PDB entry 9BTY | X-ray diffraction, 2.85 A resolution | chains C and E of the 8 polymer chains in the assembly

[Chain C]
Name: Major histocompatibility complex class I-related gene protein
Organism: Homo sapiens
Reference sequence: Q95460 (HMR1_HUMAN); residues 1-270 here correspond to UniProt positions 23-292 (UniProt number = residue number + 22)
Sequence (271 residues; row label = number of the first residue in the row; numbering starts at 0):
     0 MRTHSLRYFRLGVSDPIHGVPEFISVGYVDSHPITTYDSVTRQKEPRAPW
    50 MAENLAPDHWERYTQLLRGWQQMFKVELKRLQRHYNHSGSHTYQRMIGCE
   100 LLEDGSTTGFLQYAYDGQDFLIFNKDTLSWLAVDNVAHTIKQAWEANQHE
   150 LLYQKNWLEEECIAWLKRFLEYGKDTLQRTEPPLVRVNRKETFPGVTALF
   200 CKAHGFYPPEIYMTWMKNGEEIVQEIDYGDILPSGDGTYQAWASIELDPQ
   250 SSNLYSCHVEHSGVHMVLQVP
Disordered / not traced: 247-251
Construct notes: initiating methionine (0); conflict Ser-261 (Cys283 in Q95460)
Curated features (UniProtKB/Swiss-Prot):
  - binding site (5-(2-oxoethylideneamino)-6-(D-ribitylamino)uracil): Arg-9, Ser-24, Lys-43, Arg-94, Tyr-152, Gln-153
  - binding site (5-(2-oxopropylideneamino)-6-(D-ribitylamino)uracil): Arg-9, Ser-24, Lys-43, Arg-94, Tyr-152, Gln-153
  - binding site (7-hydroxy-6-methyl-8-(1-D-ribityl)lumazine): Arg-9, Ser-24, Lys-43, Arg-94, Tyr-152, Gln-153
  - binding site (8-(9H-purin-6-yl)-2-oxa-8-azabicyclo[3.3.1]nona-3,6-diene-4,6-dicarbaldehyde): Arg-9, Lys-43, His-58, Arg-94
  - binding site (2-amino-4-oxopteridine-6-carbaldehyde): Lys-43
  - binding site (pyridoxal): Lys-43
  - glycosylation: Asn-85 (N-linked (GlcNAc...) asparagine)
Disulfide bonds: Cys-98/Cys-161, Cys-200/Cys-256
Covalently attached groups: 3,4-dimethoxybenzaldehyde (XIK) linked to Lys-43
Ligand contacts: 3,4-dimethoxybenzaldehyde (XIK): Tyr-7, Arg-9, Ser-24, Val-25, Tyr-62, Leu-66, Trp-69, Arg-94, Ile-96
What the authors report for this chain:
  - binding site for 3,4-dimethoxybenzaldehyde: Tyr-7, Arg-9, Ser-24, Lys-43, Tyr-62, Trp-69, Arg-94

[Chain E]
Name: Human TCR TRBV6-1_BETA
Organism: Homo sapiens
Sequence (246 residues; row label = number of the first residue in the row; numbering starts at 0):
     0 MNAGVTQTPKFQVLKTGQSMTLQCAQDMNHNSMYWYRQDPGMGLRLIYYS
    50 ASEGTTDKGEVPNGYNVSRLNKREFSLRLESAAPSQTSVYFCASSVWTGE
   100 GSGELFFGEGSRLTVLEDLKNVFPPEVAVFEPSEAEISHTQKATLVCLAT
   150 GFYPDHVELSWWVNGKEVHSGVCTDPQPLKEQPALNDSRYALSSRLRVSA
   200 TFWQNPRNHFRCQVQFYGLSENDEWTQDRAKPVTQIVSAEAWGRAD
Disordered / not traced: 0-2, 245
Disulfide bonds: Cys-23/Cys-91, Cys-146/Cys-211

[Chain C / chain E interface]
Pairs across the interface - 19 pairs, chain C then chain E:
  Arg-41(C) / Gly-53(E)
  Glu-60(C) / Lys-57(E)  salt bridge
  Arg-61(C) / Tyr-48(E)  hydrogen bond
  Gln-64(C) / Tyr-48(E)
  Gln-64(C) / Ala-50(E)
  Gln-64(C) / Thr-54(E)  hydrogen bond
  Gln-64(C) / Thr-55(E)
  Gln-64(C) / Asp-56(E)
  Leu-65(C) / Thr-97(E)
  Arg-67(C) / Thr-54(E)
  Gly-68(C) / Ser-51(E)
  Trp-69(C) / Gly-98(E)
  Met-72(C) / Trp-96(E)  hydrophobic
  His-148(C) / Ser-101(E)
  Glu-149(C) / Glu-99(E)
  Glu-149(C) / Gly-100(E)
  Glu-149(C) / Ser-101(E)  hydrogen bond (side chain-backbone)
  Tyr-152(C) / Gly-98(E)
  Tyr-152(C) / Gly-100(E)
Other interface residues (no listed pair), chain C (14 interface residues in all): Gln-71, Asn-146
Other interface residues (no listed pair), chain E (16 interface residues in all): Asn-30, Gly-102

[Overview]
14 residues of chain C face 16 of chain E across their interface, with 3 hydrogen bonds and 1 salt bridge.
Among the polar pairs are Glu-60(C)/Lys-57(E), Arg-61(C)/Tyr-48(E) and Gln-64(C)/Thr-54(E). Covalently linked
3,4-dimethoxybenzaldehyde: at Lys-43(C). From the paper: a binding site for 3,4-dimethoxybenzaldehyde at
Tyr-7(C), Arg-9(C) and Ser-24(C) among others.
Here chain C is Major histocompatibility complex class I-related gene protein and chain E is Human TCR
TRBV6-1_BETA, both from Homo sapiens. Entry 9BTY (Structure of human MAIT A-F7 TCR in complex with human
MR1-veratraldehyde) was determined by X-ray diffraction, deposited together with 9BTX, 9BTZ and 9BU0.
